Entry 2EC9 (X-ray diffraction, 2.00 A resolution); this record covers chains L and U of the 4 polymer chains in the assembly.

== Chain L ==
Name: Coagulation factor VII
From: Homo sapiens
Notes: EC 3.4.21.21
UniProtKB: P08709 (FA7_HUMAN); residues 1-142 here correspond to UniProt positions 61-202 (UniProt number = residue number + 60)
Amino-acid sequence (142 residues; each row starts with the number of its first residue):
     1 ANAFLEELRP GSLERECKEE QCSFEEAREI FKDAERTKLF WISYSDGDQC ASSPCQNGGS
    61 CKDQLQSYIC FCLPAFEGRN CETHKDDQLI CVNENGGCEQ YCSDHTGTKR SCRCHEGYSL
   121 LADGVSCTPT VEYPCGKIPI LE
Modified positions: Glu6, Glu7, Glu14, Glu16, Glu19, Glu20, Glu25, Glu26, Glu29, Glu35 (gamma-carboxy-glutamic acid; CGU)
Curated features (UniProtKB/Swiss-Prot):
  - site: Ser53 (Important for S-112 for O-xylosylation)
  - modified residue: Glu6 (4-carboxyglutamate), Glu7 (4-carboxyglutamate), Glu14 (4-carboxyglutamate), Glu16 (4-carboxyglutamate), Glu19 (4-carboxyglutamate), Glu20 (4-carboxyglutamate), Glu25 (4-carboxyglutamate), Glu26 (4-carboxyglutamate), Glu29 (4-carboxyglutamate), Glu35 (4-carboxyglutamate), Asp63 (3R: -3-hydroxyaspartate)
  - glycosylation: Ser52 (O-linked (Glc...) serine), Ser60 (O-linked (Fuc) serine)
Cystine bridges: Cys17-Cys22, Cys50-Cys61, Cys55-Cys70, Cys72-Cys81, Cys91-Cys102, Cys98-Cys112, Cys114-Cys127
Bound ions: Ca2+ site 1 near Arg9 (its only coordinating residue here); Ca2+ site 2: Glu14, Glu19; Ca2+ site 3: Glu16, Glu26; Ca2+ site 4 near Glu19 (its only coordinating residue here); Ca2+ site 5 near Glu29 (its only coordinating residue here); Ca2+ site 6: Asp46, Gly47, Gln49, Asp63, Gln64
Residues lining bound ligands:
  - 1,5-anhydro-D-glucitol (ASO): Gln49, Ser52, Pro54, Tyr68
  - alpha-L-fucopyranose (FUC): Gly58, Gly59, Ser60, Phe71, Cys72, Leu73

== Chain U ==
Name: Tissue factor
From: Homo sapiens
UniProtKB: P13726 (TF_HUMAN); residues 91-210 here correspond to UniProt positions 123-242 (UniProt number = residue number + 32)
Amino-acid sequence (120 residues; row label = number of the first residue in the row):
    91 EPLYENSPEF TPYLETNLGQ PTIQSFEQVG TKVNVTVEDE RTLVRRNNTF LSLRDVFGKD
   151 LIYTLYYWKS SSSGKKTAKT NTNEFLIDVD KGENYCFSVQ AVIPSRTVNR KSTDSPVECM
Not modelled in the structure: 159-162
Curated features (UniProtKB/Swiss-Prot):
  - motif: Trp158 to Ser160 (WKS motif)
  - glycosylation (N-linked (GlcNAc...) asparagine): Asn124, Asn137
Cystine bridges: Cys186-Cys209

== Interface between chain L and chain U ==
Contacting residue pairs - 32 pairs, chain L then chain U:
  Leu13(L) - Cys209(U)  hydrophobic
  Lys18(L) - Val207(U)
  Phe31(L) - Trp158(U)  hydrophobic
  Phe31(L) - Cys186(U)  hydrophobic
  Asp33(L) - Ser163(U)
  Arg36(L) - Trp158(U)
  Arg36(L) - Ser163(U)  hydrogen bond (side chain-backbone)
  Arg36(L) - Lys165(U)
  Leu39(L) - Trp158(U)  hydrophobic
  Leu39(L) - Lys165(U)
  Leu39(L) - Ser188(U)
  Leu39(L) - Asp204(U)
  Phe40(L) - Val207(U)  hydrophobic
  Ile42(L) - Asp204(U)
  Ser43(L) - Gln110(U)  hydrogen bond
  Ser43(L) - Asp204(U)
  Ser43(L) - Ser205(U)
  Ser43(L) - Pro206(U)
  Ser60(L) - Arg131(U)
  Gln64(L) - Gly109(U)
  Gln64(L) - Gln110(U)  hydrogen bond (side chain-backbone)
  Leu65(L) - Thr203(U)
  Ile69(L) - Leu133(U)  hydrophobic
  Cys70(L) - Leu133(U)
  Phe71(L) - Arg131(U)
  Phe71(L) - Thr132(U)
  Phe71(L) - Leu133(U)  hydrophobic
  Phe71(L) - Phe140(U)  hydrophobic
  Cys72(L) - Arg135(U)  hydrogen bond (backbone-side chain)
  Cys72(L) - Phe140(U)
  Leu73(L) - Arg135(U)
  Pro74(L) - Arg135(U)
Also at the interface, not in a pair above, chain L (22 interface residues in all): Glu35, Lys62, Asp63, Phe76
Also at the interface, not in a pair above, chain U (20 interface residues in all): Glu128, Asn138

== Summary ==
Chain L and chain U form an interface of 22 and 20 residues respectively, with 4 hydrogen bonds. Among the
polar pairs are Arg36(L)-Ser163(U), Ser43(L)-Gln110(U) and Gln64(L)-Gln110(U). Chain L binds
1,5-anhydro-D-glucitol and alpha-L-fucopyranose. The Ca2+ site 2 is built by Glu14(L) and Glu19(L).
Here chain L is Coagulation factor VII and chain U is Tissue factor, both from Homo sapiens. Entry 2EC9
(Crystal structure analysis of human Factor VIIa , Souluble tissue factor complexed with BCX-3607) was
determined by X-ray diffraction.
